7B5V - chains A and B; structure by X-ray diffraction, 1.70 A resolution.

[Chain A (and B)]
Name: Carbohydrate Esterase family 1 protein with an N-terminal carbohydrate binding module family 48
Organism: Dysgonomonas mossii DSM 22836
Notes: chain B of this document is another copy of the same molecule, construct and numbering; everything in this record applies to it too
UniProtKB: F8X1N1 (F8X1N1_9BACT); numbering as in UniProt (aligned over 292-656)
Amino-acid sequence (386 residues; each row starts with the number of its first residue):
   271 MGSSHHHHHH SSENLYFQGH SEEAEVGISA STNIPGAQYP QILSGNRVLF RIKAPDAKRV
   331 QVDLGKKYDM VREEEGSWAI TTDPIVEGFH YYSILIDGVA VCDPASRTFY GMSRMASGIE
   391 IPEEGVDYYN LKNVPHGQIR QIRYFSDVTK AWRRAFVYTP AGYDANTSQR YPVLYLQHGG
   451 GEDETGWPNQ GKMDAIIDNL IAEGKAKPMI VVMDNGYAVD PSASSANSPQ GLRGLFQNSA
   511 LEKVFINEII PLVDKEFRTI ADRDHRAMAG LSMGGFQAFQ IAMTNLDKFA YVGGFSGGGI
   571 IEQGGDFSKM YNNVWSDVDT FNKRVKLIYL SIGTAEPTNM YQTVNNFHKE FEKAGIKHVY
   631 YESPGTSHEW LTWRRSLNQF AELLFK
Disordered / not traced: 271-293, 495-505, 571-572 (chain B: 271-291, 494-508, 572-573)
Sequence notes: initiating methionine (271); expression tag (272-291)
What the authors report for this chain:
  - contacts within the chain: His360-Glu639, Tyr361-Glu452, Ser383-Gly451 (backbone contact), Glu390-Arg644 (salt bridge), Glu393-Arg645, Tyr398-Asn469 (backbone contact), Asn400-Asn469, His406-Asp468, Gly407-Asp468 (backbone contact)
  - catalytic residues: Gly450, Ser542, Met543, Glu606, His638
  - binding site for chloride ion: Gly450, Ser542, Met543

[Interface between chain A and chain B]
Contacting residue pairs - 52 pairs, chain A then chain B:
  Ile304(A) with Ser383(B); Arg384(B)
  Ala324(A) with Val369(B), hydrophobic
  Asp326(A) with Lys328(B), hydrogen bond (backbone-side chain); Asp367(B)
  Ala327(A) with Asp367(B)
  Lys328(A) with Asp326(B), hydrogen bond (side chain-backbone); Lys328(B); Asp367(B), hydrogen bond (backbone-side chain)
  Ile366(A) with Ile366(B)
  Asp367(A) with Asp326(B); Ala327(B); Lys328(B), hydrogen bond (side chain-backbone); Asp367(B)
  Val369(A) with Ala324(B), hydrophobic
  Ala370(A) with Pro374(B)
  Val371(A) with Val371(B), hydrophobic
  Pro374(A) with Ala370(B); Arg384(B)
  Thr378(A) with Thr378(B), hydrogen bond; Met385(B)
  Tyr380(A) with Pro305(B)
  Ser383(A) with Ile304(B)
  Arg384(A) with Ile304(B); Pro374(B)
  Met385(A) with Ser376(B); Thr378(B)
  Leu401(A) with Arg413(B); Trp422(B), hydrophobic
  Lys402(A) with Trp422(B)
  Asn403(A) with Trp422(B)
  His406(A) with Trp422(B)
  Gln408(A) with Arg410(B), hydrogen bond; Gln411(B); Ile412(B)
  Ile409(A) with Arg410(B); Gln411(B), hydrogen bond (backbone-backbone)
  Arg410(A) with Gln408(B), hydrogen bond; Ile409(B); Arg410(B); Asp434(B), salt bridge
  Gln411(A) with Gln408(B); Ile409(B), hydrogen bond (backbone-backbone); Asp464(B)
  Ile412(A) with Gln408(B)
  Arg413(A) with Leu401(B); Asp464(B), salt bridge
  Trp422(A) with Leu401(B); Lys402(B); His406(B)
  Asp434(A) with Arg410(B), salt bridge
  Asp464(A) with Arg413(B), salt bridge
Interface residues without a listed pair, chain A (37 interface residues in all): Pro305, Ile322, Cys372, Ser376, Arg377, Tyr433, Glu526, Phe527
Interface residues without a listed pair, chain B (36 interface residues in all): Cys372, Arg377, Tyr380, Asn403, Tyr433, Glu526, Phe527

[Overview]
The interface between chain A and chain B involves 37 residues on one side and 36 on the other, with 9
hydrogen bonds and 4 salt bridges. Among the polar pairs are Arg410(A)-Asp434(B), Arg413(A)-Asp464(B) and
Asp326(A)-Lys328(B). The paper reports catalytic residues Gly450(A), Ser542(A) and Met543(A) among others; a
binding site for chloride ion at Gly450(A), Ser542(A) and Met543(A).
Chain A and chain B are both Carbohydrate Esterase family 1 protein with an N-terminal carbohydrate binding
module family 48 (Dysgonomonas mossii DSM 22836); the structure, The carbohydrate binding module family 48
(CBM48) and carboxy-terminal carbohydrate esterase family 1 (CE1) domains of ..., was determined by X-ray
diffraction (same publication as 7B6B).
